8PKM - chains A and B of the 4 polymer chains in the assembly; structure by electron microscopy, 2.90 A resolution.

# Chain A
Name: Guanine nucleotide-binding protein G(i) subunit alpha-1
Organism: Homo sapiens
UniProt: P63096 (GNAI1_HUMAN); residue numbers follow UniProt; this construct covers 1-354
Sequence (354 residues; numbered 1 to 354; the number before each row is that of its first residue):
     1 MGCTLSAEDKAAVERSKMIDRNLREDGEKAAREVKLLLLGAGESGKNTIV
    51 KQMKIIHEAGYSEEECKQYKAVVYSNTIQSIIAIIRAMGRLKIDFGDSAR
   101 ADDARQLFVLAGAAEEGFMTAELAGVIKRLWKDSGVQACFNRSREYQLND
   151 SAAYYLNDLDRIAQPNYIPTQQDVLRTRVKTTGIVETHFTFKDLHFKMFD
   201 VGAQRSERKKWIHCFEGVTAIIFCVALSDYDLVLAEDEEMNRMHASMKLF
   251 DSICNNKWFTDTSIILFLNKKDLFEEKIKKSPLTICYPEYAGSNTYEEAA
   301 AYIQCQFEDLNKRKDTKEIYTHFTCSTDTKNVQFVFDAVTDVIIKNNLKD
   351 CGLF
Disordered / not traced: 1-5, 54-181, 234-239
Sequence notes: conflict Asn47 (Ser in P63096), Ala203 (Gly in P63096), Ala245 (Glu in P63096), Ser326 (Ala in P63096)
Small-molecule neighbours: Phosphatidylinositol-4-phosphate (T7M; (2R)-1-(heptadecanoyloxy)-3-{[(R)-hydroxy{[(1R,2R,3R,4R,5S,6R)-2,3,5,6-tetrahydroxy-4-(phosphonooxy)cyclohexyl]oxy}phosphoryl]oxy}propan-2-yl (5Z,8Z,11Z,14Z)-icosa-5,8,11,14-tetraenoate): Asp350, Cys351, Gly352
Curated features (UniProtKB/Swiss-Prot):
  - region: Lys35 to Lys46, Thr48 (G1 motif), Asp173 to Thr181 (G2 motif), Phe196 to Gly202, Gln204, Arg205 (G3 motif), Ile265 to Asp272 (G4 motif), Thr324, Cys325, Thr327 to Thr329 (G5 motif)
  - binding site (GTP): Glu43 to Lys46, Thr48, Ser151, Leu175 to Thr181, Asp200 to Gly202, Gln204, Asn269 to Asp272
  - binding site (Mg(2+)): Thr181
  - modified residue: Arg178 (ADP-ribosylarginine), Gln204 (Deamidated glutamine), Cys351 (ADP-ribosylcysteine)
  - lipidation: Gly2 (N-myristoyl glycine), Cys3 (S-palmitoyl cysteine)
  - natural variant: Gly40 (G40C: In NEDHISB; G40R: In NEDHISB), Gly45 (G45D: In NEDHISB), Thr48 (T48I: In NEDHISB; T48K: In NEDHISB), Gln52 (Q52P: In NEDHISB), Ser75 (deletion: In NEDHISB; uncertain significance), Gln172 (deletion: In NEDHISB), Asp173 (D173V: In NEDHISB), Glu186 to Phe189 (deletion: In NEDHISB; uncertain significance), Cys224 (C224Y: In NEDHISB), Lys270 (K270N: In NEDHISB; K270R: In NEDHISB), Asp272 (D272G: In NEDHISB), Val332 (V332E: In NEDHISB; uncertain significance)
  - mutagenesis: Gly42 (G42R: Abolishes switch to an activated conformation and dissociation from beta and gamma subunits upon GTP binding. Abolishes interaction with RGS family members), Glu116 (E116L: Enhances interaction (inactive GDP-bound) with RGS14), Gln147 (Q147L: Enhances interaction (inactive GDP-bound) with RGS14)

# Chain B
Name: Guanine nucleotide-binding protein G(I)/G(S)/G(T) subunit beta-1
Organism: Homo sapiens
UniProt: P62873 (GBB1_HUMAN); residue numbers follow UniProt; this construct covers 2-340
Sequence (352 residues; numbered -11 to 340; the number before each row is that of its first residue; numbers below 1 keep their minus sign (Met-11 is residue -11)):
   -11 MHHHHHHHHGSSGSELDQLRQEAEQLKNQIRDARKACADATLSQITNNID
    39 PVGRIQMRTRRTLRGHLAKIYAMHWGTDSRLLVSASQDGKLIIWDSYTTN
    89 KVHAIPLRSSWVMTCAYAPSGNYVACGGLDNICSIYNLKTREGNVRVSRE
   139 LAGHTGYLSCCRFLDDNQIVTSSGDTTCALWDIETGQQTTTFTGHTGDVM
   189 SLSLAPDTRLFVSGACDASAKLWDVREGMCRQTFTGHESDINAICFFPNG
   239 NAFATGSDDATCRLFDLRADQELMTYSHDNIICGITSVSFSKSGRLLLAG
   289 YDDFNCNVWDALKADRAGVLAGHDNRVSCLGVTDDGMAVATGSWDSFLKI
   339 WN
Disordered / not traced: -11 to 9
Sequence notes: initiating methionine (-11); expression tag (-10 to 1)
Curated features (UniProtKB/Swiss-Prot):
  - modified residue: Ser2 (N-acetylserine), His266 (Phosphohistidine)
  - natural variant: Leu30 (L30F: In MRD42; uncertain significance), Arg52 (R52G: In MRD42), Gly64 (G64V: In MRD42), Asp76 (D76E: In MRD42; D76G: In MRD42), Gly77 (G77S: In MRD42), Lys78 (K78R: In MRD42), Ile80 (I80N: In MRD42; I80T: In MRD42), His91 (H91R: In MRD42; uncertain significance), Ala92 (A92T: In MRD42), Pro94 (P94S: In MRD42), Leu95 (L95P: In MRD42), Arg96 (R96L: In MRD42), 5 further natural variant entries in UniProt

# How chain A and chain B interact
Contacting residue pairs - 50 pairs, chain A then chain B:
  Ala12(A) - Asn88(B)
  Arg15(A) - Val90(B)  hydrogen bond (side chain-backbone)
  Arg15(A) - His91(B)
  Ser16(A) - Lys89(B)  hydrogen bond
  Ile19(A) - Lys89(B)
  Ile19(A) - His91(B)
  Ile19(A) - Ala92(B)  hydrophobic
  Asp20(A) - Lys89(B)  salt bridge
  Leu23(A) - Gly53(B)
  Leu23(A) - Leu55(B)
  Leu23(A) - Asp76(B)
  Leu23(A) - Lys78(B)
  Asp26(A) - Lys78(B)  salt bridge
  Gly27(A) - Leu55(B)
  Thr182(A) - Asn119(B)
  Gly183(A) - Leu117(B)
  Gly183(A) - Asp118(B)
  Gly183(A) - Asn119(B)
  Ile184(A) - Trp99(B)
  Glu186(A) - Trp99(B)  hydrogen bond
  Phe199(A) - Trp99(B)  hydrophobic
  Gln204(A) - Leu117(B)  hydrogen bond (side chain-backbone)
  Gln204(A) - Asn119(B)  hydrogen bond
  Gln204(A) - Gly144(B)
  Gln204(A) - Tyr145(B)  hydrogen bond (side chain-backbone)
  Arg205(A) - Thr143(B)
  Ser206(A) - Tyr145(B)
  Ser206(A) - Gly162(B)
  Ser206(A) - Asp186(B)
  Glu207(A) - Asp186(B)  hydrogen bond (backbone-side chain)
  Lys210(A) - Tyr145(B)
  Lys210(A) - Met188(B)
  Lys210(A) - Asp228(B)  salt bridge
  Lys210(A) - Asn230(B)
  Lys210(A) - Asp246(B)  salt bridge
  Trp211(A) - Met101(B)  hydrophobic
  Trp211(A) - Leu117(B)  hydrophobic
  Trp211(A) - Tyr145(B)
  His213(A) - Lys57(B)  hydrogen bond (backbone-side chain)
  His213(A) - Tyr59(B)  hydrogen bond
  His213(A) - Trp332(B)
  Cys214(A) - Tyr59(B)
  Cys214(A) - Gln75(B)  hydrogen bond
  Cys214(A) - Trp99(B)
  Cys214(A) - Met101(B)  hydrophobic
  Phe215(A) - Trp99(B)  hydrophobic
  Phe215(A) - Leu117(B)  hydrophobic
  Glu216(A) - Lys57(B)  salt bridge
  Trp258(A) - Arg314(B)
  Trp258(A) - Trp332(B)  hydrophobic
Also at the interface, not in a pair above, chain A (26 interface residues in all): Arg24, Ala203
Also at the interface, not in a pair above, chain B (32 interface residues in all): Ser97, Ser98, Gly131, Cys204

# Overview
Chain A and chain B form an interface of 26 and 32 residues respectively; the contacts include 10 hydrogen
bonds and 5 salt bridges. Polar pairs include Asp20(A)-Lys89(B), Asp26(A)-Lys78(B) and Lys210(A)-Asp228(B).
Ligands of chain A: Phosphatidylinositol-4-phosphate.
Chain A is Guanine nucleotide-binding protein G(i) subunit alpha-1 and chain B is Guanine nucleotide-binding
protein G(I)/G(S)/G(T) subunit beta-1, both from Homo sapiens; the structure, Befiradol-bound serotonin 5-HT1A
receptor - Gi Protein Complex, was determined by electron microscopy (same publication as 9GL2 and 8PJK).
